PDB entry 3JTL | X-ray diffraction, 3.20 A resolution | chains E and L of the 21 polymer chains in the assembly

[Chain E]
Name: Proteasome subunit alpha
Organism: Thermoplasma acidophilum
Notes: EC 3.4.25.1; fragment: Alpha subunit
UniProtKB: P25156 (PSMA_THEAC); residue numbers follow UniProt; this construct covers 7-233
Amino-acid sequence (227 residues; row label = number of the first residue in the row):
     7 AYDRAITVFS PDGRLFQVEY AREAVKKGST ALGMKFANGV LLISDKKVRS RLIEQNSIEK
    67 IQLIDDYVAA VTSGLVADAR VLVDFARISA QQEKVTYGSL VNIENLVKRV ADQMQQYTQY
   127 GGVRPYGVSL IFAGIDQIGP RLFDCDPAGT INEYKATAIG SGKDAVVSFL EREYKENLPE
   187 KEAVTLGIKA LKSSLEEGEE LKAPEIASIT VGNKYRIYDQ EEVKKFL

[Chain L]
Name: Proteasome subunit beta
Organism: Thermoplasma acidophilum
Notes: EC 3.4.25.1; fragment: Beta subunit
UniProtKB: P28061 (PSMB_THEAC); residues 1-203 here correspond to UniProt positions 9-211 (UniProt number = residue number + 8)
Amino-acid sequence (203 residues; numbered 1 to 203; the number before each row is that of its first residue):
     1 TTTVGITLKD AVIMATERRV TMENFIMHKN GKKLFQIDTY TGMTIAGLVG DAQVLVRYMK
    61 AELELYRLQR RVNMPIEAVA TLLSNMLNQV KYMPYMVQLL VGGIDTAPHV FSIDAAGGSV
   121 EDIYASTGSG SPFVYGVLES QYSEKMTVDE GVDLVIRAIS AAKQRDSASG GMIDVAVITR
   181 KDGYVQLPTD QIESRIRKLG LIL
Swiss-Prot annotation at these positions:
  - active site: Thr1 (Nucleophile)

[How chain E and chain L interact]
Pairs across the interface - 20 pairs, chain E then chain L:
  Glu99(E) - Arg70(L)  salt bridge
  Val101(E) - Asn85(L)  hydrogen bond (backbone-side chain)
  Thr102(E) - Thr81(L)
  Thr102(E) - Leu82(L)
  Thr102(E) - Asn85(L)  hydrogen bond (backbone-side chain)
  Tyr103(E) - Glu62(L)  hydrogen bond
  Tyr103(E) - Met74(L)  hydrophobic
  Tyr103(E) - Ala78(L)
  Tyr103(E) - Thr81(L)
  Gly104(E) - Thr81(L)
  Val107(E) - Tyr66(L)
  Val107(E) - Val72(L)  hydrophobic
  Val107(E) - Pro75(L)  hydrophobic
  Asn108(E) - Arg70(L)  hydrogen bond (side chain-backbone)
  Glu110(E) - Arg71(L)  salt bridge
  Asn111(E) - Gln69(L)  hydrogen bond (side chain-backbone)
  Asn111(E) - Arg70(L)
  Arg115(E) - Arg70(L)
  Gln143(E) - Pro75(L)
  Ile144(E) - Val72(L)  hydrophobic

[Summary]
Chain E and chain L each contribute 12 residues to their interface, with 5 hydrogen bonds and 2 salt bridges.
Polar contacts include Glu99(E)-Arg70(L), Glu110(E)-Arg71(L) and Val101(E)-Asn85(L). Curated annotation
(UniProt) lists active-site residue Thr1(L) on chain L.
Here chain E is Proteasome subunit alpha and chain L is Proteasome subunit beta, both from Thermoplasma
acidophilum. Entry 3JTL (Crystal structure of archaeal 20S proteasome in complex with mutated P26 activator)
was determined by X-ray diffraction (same publication as 3JRM and 3JSE).
